PDB entry 6G2I | electron microscopy, 5.90 A resolution (low resolution: residue-level contacts below are approximate; hydrogen-bond / salt-bridge calls are withheld) | chains E and K of the 18 polymer chains in the assembly

# Chain E
Name: Acetyl-CoA carboxylase 1
Source organism: Homo sapiens
Notes: EC 6.4.1.2, 6.3.4.14
Reference sequence: Q13085 (ACACA_HUMAN); residue numbers follow UniProt; this construct covers 1-2346
Amino-acid sequence (2346 residues; each row starts with the number of its first residue):
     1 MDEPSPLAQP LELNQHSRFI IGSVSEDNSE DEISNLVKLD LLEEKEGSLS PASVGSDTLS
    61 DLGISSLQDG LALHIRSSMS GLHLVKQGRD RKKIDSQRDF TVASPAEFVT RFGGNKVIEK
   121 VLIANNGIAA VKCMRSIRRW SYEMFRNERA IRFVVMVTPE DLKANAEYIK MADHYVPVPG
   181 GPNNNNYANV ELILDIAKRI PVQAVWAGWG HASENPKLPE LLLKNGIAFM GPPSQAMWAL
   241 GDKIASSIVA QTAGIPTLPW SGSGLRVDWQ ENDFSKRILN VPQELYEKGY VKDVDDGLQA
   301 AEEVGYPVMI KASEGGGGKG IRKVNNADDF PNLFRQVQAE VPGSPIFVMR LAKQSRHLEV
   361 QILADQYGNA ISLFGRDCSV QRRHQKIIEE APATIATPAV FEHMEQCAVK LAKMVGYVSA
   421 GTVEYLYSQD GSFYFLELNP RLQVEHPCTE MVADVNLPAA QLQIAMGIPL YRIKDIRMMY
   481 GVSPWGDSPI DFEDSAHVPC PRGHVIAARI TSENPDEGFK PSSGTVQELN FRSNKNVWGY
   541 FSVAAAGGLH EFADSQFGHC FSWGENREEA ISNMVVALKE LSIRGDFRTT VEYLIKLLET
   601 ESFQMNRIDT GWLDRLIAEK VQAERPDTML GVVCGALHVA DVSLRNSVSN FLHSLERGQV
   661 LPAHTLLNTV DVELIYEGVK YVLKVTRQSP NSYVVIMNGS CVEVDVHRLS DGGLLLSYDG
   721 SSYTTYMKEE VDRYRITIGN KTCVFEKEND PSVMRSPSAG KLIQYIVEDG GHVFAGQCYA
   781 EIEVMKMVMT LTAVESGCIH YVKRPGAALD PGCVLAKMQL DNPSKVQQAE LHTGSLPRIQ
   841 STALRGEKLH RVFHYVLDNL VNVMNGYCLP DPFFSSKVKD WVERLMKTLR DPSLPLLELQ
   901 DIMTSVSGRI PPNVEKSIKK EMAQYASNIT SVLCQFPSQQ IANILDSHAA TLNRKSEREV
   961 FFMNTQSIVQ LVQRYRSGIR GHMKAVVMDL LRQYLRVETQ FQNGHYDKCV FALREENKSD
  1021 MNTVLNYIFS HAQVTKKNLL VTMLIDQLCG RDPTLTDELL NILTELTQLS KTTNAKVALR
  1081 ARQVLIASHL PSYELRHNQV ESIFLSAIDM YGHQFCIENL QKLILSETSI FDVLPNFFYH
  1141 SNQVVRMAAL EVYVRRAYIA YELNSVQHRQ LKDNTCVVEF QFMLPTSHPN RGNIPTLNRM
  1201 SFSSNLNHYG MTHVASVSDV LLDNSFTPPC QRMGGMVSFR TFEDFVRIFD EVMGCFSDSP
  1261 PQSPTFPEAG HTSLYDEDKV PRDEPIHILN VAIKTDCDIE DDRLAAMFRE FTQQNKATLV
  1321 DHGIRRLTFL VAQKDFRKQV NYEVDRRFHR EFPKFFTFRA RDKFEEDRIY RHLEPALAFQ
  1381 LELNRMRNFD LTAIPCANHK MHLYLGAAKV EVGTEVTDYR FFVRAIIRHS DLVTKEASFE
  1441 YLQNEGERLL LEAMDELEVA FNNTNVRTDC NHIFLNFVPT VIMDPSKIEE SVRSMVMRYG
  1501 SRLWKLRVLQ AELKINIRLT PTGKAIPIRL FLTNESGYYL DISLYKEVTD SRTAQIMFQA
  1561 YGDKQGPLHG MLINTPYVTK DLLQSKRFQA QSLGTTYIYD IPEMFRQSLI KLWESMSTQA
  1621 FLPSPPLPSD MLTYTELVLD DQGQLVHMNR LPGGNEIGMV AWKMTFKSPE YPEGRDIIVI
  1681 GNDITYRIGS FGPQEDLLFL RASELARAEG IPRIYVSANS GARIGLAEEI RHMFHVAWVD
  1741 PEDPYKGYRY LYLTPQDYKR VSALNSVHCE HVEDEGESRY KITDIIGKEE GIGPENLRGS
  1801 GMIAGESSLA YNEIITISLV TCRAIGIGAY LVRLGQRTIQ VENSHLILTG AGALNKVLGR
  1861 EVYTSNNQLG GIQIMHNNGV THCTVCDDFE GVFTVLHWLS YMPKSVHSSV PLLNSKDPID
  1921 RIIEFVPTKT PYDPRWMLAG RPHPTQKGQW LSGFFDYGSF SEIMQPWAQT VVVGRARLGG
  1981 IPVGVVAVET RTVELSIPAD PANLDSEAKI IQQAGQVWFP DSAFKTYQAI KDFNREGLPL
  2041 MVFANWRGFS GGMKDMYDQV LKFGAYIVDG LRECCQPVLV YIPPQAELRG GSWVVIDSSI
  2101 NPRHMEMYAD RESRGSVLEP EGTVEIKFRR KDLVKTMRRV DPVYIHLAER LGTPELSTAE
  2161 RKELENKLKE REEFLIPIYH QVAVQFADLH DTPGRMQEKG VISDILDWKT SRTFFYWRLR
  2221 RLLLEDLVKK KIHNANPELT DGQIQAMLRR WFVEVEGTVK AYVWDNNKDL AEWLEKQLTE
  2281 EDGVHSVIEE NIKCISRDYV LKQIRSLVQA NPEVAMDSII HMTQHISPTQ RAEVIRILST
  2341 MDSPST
Disordered / not traced: 1-101, 268-277, 512-523, 544-555, 618-624, 708-713, 749-751, 822-831, 840-847, 1189-1229, 1257-1260, 1271-1283, 1334-1351, 1431-1435, 1550-1553, 1561-1563, 2338-2346
Modified positions: S1263 (phosphoserine; SEP)
UniProt features mapped onto this chain:
  - active site: R441
  - binding site (ATP): G315 to G320
  - binding site (Mg(2+)): E424, E437, N439
  - binding site (Mn(2+)): E424, E437, N439
  - binding site (CoA): R1823, K2127, R2129
  - modified residue: M1 (N-acetylmethionine), S5 (Phosphoserine), S23 (Phosphoserine), S25 (Phosphoserine), S29 (Phosphoserine), S34 (Phosphoserine), S48 (Phosphoserine), S50 (Phosphoserine), S53 (Phosphoserine), T58 (Phosphothreonine), S78 (Phosphoserine), S80 (Phosphoserine), S488 (Phosphoserine), T610 (Phosphothreonine), K786 (N6-biotinyllysine), S835 (Phosphoserine), S1201 (Phosphoserine), S1216 (Phosphoserine), S1218 (Phosphoserine), T1227 (Phosphothreonine) and 5 more in UniProt

# Chain K
Name: Breast cancer type 1 susceptibility protein
Source organism: Homo sapiens
Notes: EC 2.3.2.27
Reference sequence: P38398 (BRCA1_HUMAN), isoform P38398-7; residues 1646-1859 here correspond to UniProt positions 1667-1880 (UniProt number = residue number + 21)
Amino-acid sequence (240 residues; each row starts with the number of its first residue):
  1620 MKHHHHHHPM TSLYKKAGLE NLYFQGVNKR MSMVVSGLTP EEFMLVYKFA RKHHITLTNL
  1680 ITEETTHVVM KTDAEFVCER TLKYFLGIAG GKWVVSYFWV TQSIKERKML NEHDFEVRGD
  1740 VVNGRNHQGP KRARESQDRK IFRGLEICCY GPFTNMPTDQ LEWMVQLCGA SVVKELSSFT
  1800 LGTGVHPIVV VQPDAWTEDN GFHAIGQMCE APVVTREWVL DSVALYQCQE LDTYLIPQIP
Disordered / not traced: 1620-1645
Differences from the reference sequence: initiating methionine (1620); expression tag (1621-1645)

# Chain E / chain K interface
Pairs across the interface (9; chain E residue first):
  F1256(E) - R1726(K)
  P1261(E) - K1667(K)
  P1261(E) - R1670(K)
  Q1262(E) - R1670(K)
  S1263(E) - Y1666(K)
  S1263(E) - R1670(K)
  V1320(E) - R1726(K)
  D1321(E) - R1726(K)
  H1322(E) - R1726(K)
Interface residues without a listed pair, chain E (8 interface residues in all): P1264
Interface residues without a listed pair, chain K (5 interface residues in all): K1671

# Overview
Chain E and chain K form an interface of 8 and 5 residues respectively. Curated annotation (UniProt) lists
active-site residue R441(E), 6 ATP-binding residues, 3 Mg2+-binding residues and 3 Mn2+-binding residues on
chain E.
Chain E is Acetyl-CoA carboxylase 1 and chain K is Breast cancer type 1 susceptibility protein, both from Homo
sapiens; the structure, Filament of acetyl-CoA carboxylase and BRCT domains of BRCA1 (ACC-BRCT) at 5.9 A
resolution, was determined by electron microscopy (same publication as 6G2D and 6G2H).
